8JFT - chains A and C of the 3 polymer chains in the assembly; structure by electron microscopy, 3.31 A resolution.

# Chain A
Molecule: CRISPR-associated endonuclease Cas9
Organism: Staphylococcus aureus
Notes: EC 3.1.-.-
Reference sequence: J7RUA5 (CAS9_STAAU); numbering as in UniProt (aligned over 1-1053)
Chain sequence (1053 residues; numbered 1 to 1053; the number before each row is that of its first residue):
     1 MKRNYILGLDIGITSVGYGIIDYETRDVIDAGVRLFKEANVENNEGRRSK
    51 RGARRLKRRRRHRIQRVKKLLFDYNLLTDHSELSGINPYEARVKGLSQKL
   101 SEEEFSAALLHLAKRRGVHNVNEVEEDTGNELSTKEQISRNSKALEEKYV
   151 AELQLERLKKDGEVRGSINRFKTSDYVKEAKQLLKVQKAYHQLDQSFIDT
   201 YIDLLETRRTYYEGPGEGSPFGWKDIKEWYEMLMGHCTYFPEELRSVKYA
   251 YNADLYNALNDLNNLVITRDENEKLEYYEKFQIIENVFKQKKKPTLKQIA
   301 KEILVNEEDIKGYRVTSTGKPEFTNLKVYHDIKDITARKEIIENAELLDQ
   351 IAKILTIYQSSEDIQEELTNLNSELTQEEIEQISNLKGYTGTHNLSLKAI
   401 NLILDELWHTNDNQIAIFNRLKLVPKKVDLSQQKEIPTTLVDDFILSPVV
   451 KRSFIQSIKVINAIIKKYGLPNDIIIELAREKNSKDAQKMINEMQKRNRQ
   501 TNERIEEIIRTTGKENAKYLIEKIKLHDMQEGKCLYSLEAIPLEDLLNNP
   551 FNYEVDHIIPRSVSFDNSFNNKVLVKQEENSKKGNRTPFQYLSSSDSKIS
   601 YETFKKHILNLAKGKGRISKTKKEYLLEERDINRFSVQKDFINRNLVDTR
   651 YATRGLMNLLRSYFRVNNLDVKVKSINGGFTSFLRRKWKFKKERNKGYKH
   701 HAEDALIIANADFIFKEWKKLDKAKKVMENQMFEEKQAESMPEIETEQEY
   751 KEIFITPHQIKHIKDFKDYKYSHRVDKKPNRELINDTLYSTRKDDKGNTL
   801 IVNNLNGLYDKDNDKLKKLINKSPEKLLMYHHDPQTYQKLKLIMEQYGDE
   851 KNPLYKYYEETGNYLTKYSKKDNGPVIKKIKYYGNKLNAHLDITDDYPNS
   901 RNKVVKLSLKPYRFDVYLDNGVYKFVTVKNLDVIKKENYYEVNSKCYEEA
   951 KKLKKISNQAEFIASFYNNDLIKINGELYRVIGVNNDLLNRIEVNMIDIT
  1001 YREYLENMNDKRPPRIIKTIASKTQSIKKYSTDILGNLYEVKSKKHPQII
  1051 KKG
Unresolved in the structure: 731-742
Curated features (UniProtKB/Swiss-Prot):
  - region (PAM substrate-binding): Tyr882 to Ala889, Asn985 to Glu993
  - active site: Asp10 (For RuvC-like nuclease domain), His557 (Proton acceptor for HNH nuclease domain)
  - binding site (Mg(2+)): Asp10, Glu477, Glu481, His701
  - binding site (RNA): Tyr789
  - mutagenesis: Asp10 (D10A: Target DNA not cleaved), Glu477 (E477A: Target DNA not cleaved), His557 (H557A: Target DNA not cleaved), Asn580 (N580A: Target DNA not cleaved), His701 (H701A: Target DNA not cleaved), Asp704 (D704A: Target DNA not cleaved), Thr787 (T787A: 60% target DNA cleaved), Asn985 (N985A: 40% target DNA cleaved), Asn986 (N986A: 75% target DNA cleaved), Arg991 (R991A: 20% target DNA cleaved), Glu993 (E993A: 50% target DNA cleaved), Arg1015 (R1015A: 5% target DNA cleaved)

# Chain C
Molecule: AcrIIA15
Organism: Staphylococcus delphini
Notes: fragment: C-terminal domain
Chain sequence (114 residues; row label = number of the first residue in the row):
    57 MEKVDTWIVYRGRTADMNKSYIAEGSTYEEVYNNFVDKYGYDVLDEDIYE
   107 IQLLKKNGENLDDYDVDSDGINNYDKLDEFRESDYVDLEDYDYRELFENS
   157 SSQVYYHEFEITHE
Unresolved in the structure: 57-60
Reported in the primary citation:
  - binding site for sgRNA of SaCas9: Ala71, Asp72, Tyr162
  - mutagenesis - Y161A: abolished binding to SaCas9-sgRNA
  - mutagenesis - Y162A: decreased binding to SaCas9-sgRNA

# Chain A / chain C interface
Pairs across the interface (53):
  Asn40(A) with Tyr95(C)
  Glu42(A) with Ser76(C); Ile78(C); Tyr95(C)
  Ser49(A) with Asn74(C)
  Lys50(A) with Asp72(C), salt bridge
  Ala53(A) with Asn74(C)
  Lys485(A) with Glu80(C)
  Gln488(A) with Trp63(C)
  Lys489(A) with Trp63(C)
  Asn492(A) with Trp63(C)
  Glu782(A) with Lys75(C), salt bridge; Gln159(C), hydrogen bond
  Asn785(A) with Asp98(C); Ser158(C), hydrogen bond; Gln159(C), hydrogen bond
  Asp786(A) with Thr70(C); Ala71(C)
  Thr787(A) with Ser157(C), hydrogen bond (side chain-backbone); Ser158(C), hydrogen bond (side chain-backbone)
  Tyr789(A) with Ser157(C), hydrogen bond; Ser158(C), hydrogen bond (side chain-backbone)
  Ile801(A) with Ser124(C)
  Asn803(A) with Ser157(C)
  Asn804(A) with Tyr161(C), hydrogen bond
  Asn806(A) with Tyr161(C)
  Lys815(A) with Glu154(C), hydrogen bond (side chain-backbone); Asn155(C)
  Lys818(A) with Glu151(C), salt bridge
  Asn885(A) with Val122(C); Asp123(C)
  Lys886(A) with Asp121(C), salt bridge; Val122(C), hydrogen bond (side chain-backbone); Asp123(C), salt bridge; Ser124(C), hydrogen bond (backbone-backbone)
  Asn888(A) with Asp123(C), hydrogen bond; Ser124(C), hydrogen bond (backbone-side chain); Asn128(C)
  Ala889(A) with Ser124(C)
  Lys910(A) with Asp98(C), salt bridge
  Asn985(A) with Tyr130(C), hydrogen bond
  Asn986(A) with Asp125(C), hydrogen bond; Asn128(C), hydrogen bond
  Leu989(A) with Asn128(C)
  Arg991(A) with Tyr130(C)
  Arg1002(A) with Asn89(C), hydrogen bond; Tyr97(C), hydrogen bond
  Lys1011(A) with Tyr141(C), hydrogen bond (backbone-side chain)
  Pro1013(A) with Glu106(C); Arg137(C)
  Pro1014(A) with Tyr97(C)
  Arg1015(A) with Tyr97(C); Asp103(C), salt bridge
Also at the interface, not in a pair above, chain A (41 interface residues in all): Gly46, Asp812, Asn813, Leu887, Leu907, Ser908, Ile1017
Also at the interface, not in a pair above, chain C (40 interface residues in all): Asp61, Tyr77, Glu86, Asn90, Val92, Lys94, Lys111, Arg150, Tyr162
The authors on this interface:
  - residue pairs: Lys50(A)-Asp72(C) (hydrogen bond), Lys910(A)-Asp98(C), Asn985(A)-Tyr130(C) (hydrogen bond), Asn986(A)-Asp125(C) (hydrogen bond), Arg1002(A)-Tyr97(C), Lys1011(A)-Tyr141(C)
  - interface residues, chain A: Asn785(A), Thr787(A), Tyr789(A)
  - interface residues, chain C: Ser157(C), Ser158(C)

# In short
41 residues of chain A face 40 of chain C across their interface; the contacts include 19 hydrogen bonds and 7
salt bridges. Polar contacts include Lys50(A)-Asp72(C), Glu782(A)-Lys75(C) and Lys818(A)-Glu151(C). The
authors report hydrogen bonds between Lys50(A) and Asp72(C), Asn985(A) and Tyr130(C) and Asn986(A) and
Asp125(C); contacts between Lys910(A) and Asp98(C), Arg1002(A) and Tyr97(C) and Lys1011(A) and Tyr141(C). From
the paper: a binding site for sgRNA of SaCas9 at Ala71(C), Asp72(C) and Tyr162(C); Y161A of chain C abolishes
binding to SaCas9-sgRNA.
Here chain A is CRISPR-associated endonuclease Cas9 (Staphylococcus aureus) and chain C is AcrIIA15
(Staphylococcus delphini). Entry 8JFT (Cryo-EM structure of SaCas9-AcrIIA15 CTD-sgRNA complex) was determined
by electron microscopy (same publication as 8JFO, 8JFR, 8JFU and 8JG9).
